9CZU - chains A and B; structure by X-ray diffraction, 1.85 A resolution.

[Chain A (and B)]
Molecule: Mitogen-activated protein kinase kinase kinase kinase 1
Source organism: Homo sapiens
Notes: EC 2.7.11.1; chain B of this document is another copy of the same molecule, construct and numbering; everything in this record applies to it too
Reference sequence: Q92918 (M4K1_HUMAN); residue numbers follow UniProt; this construct covers 1-307
Amino-acid sequence (309 residues; row label = number of the first residue in the row; numbers below 1 keep their minus sign (Gly-1 is residue -1)):
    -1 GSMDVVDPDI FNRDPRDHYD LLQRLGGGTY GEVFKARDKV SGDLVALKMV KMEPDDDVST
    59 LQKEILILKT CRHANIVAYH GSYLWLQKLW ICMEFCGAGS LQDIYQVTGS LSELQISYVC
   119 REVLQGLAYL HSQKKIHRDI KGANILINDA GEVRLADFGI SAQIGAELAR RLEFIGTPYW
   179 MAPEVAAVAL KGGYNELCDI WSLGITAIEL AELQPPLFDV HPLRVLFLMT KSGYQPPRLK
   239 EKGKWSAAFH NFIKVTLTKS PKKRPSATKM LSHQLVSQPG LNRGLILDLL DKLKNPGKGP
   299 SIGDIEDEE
Disordered / not traced: -1 to 4, 294-307 (chain B: -1 to 4, 51-55, 169-171, 294-307)
Differences from the reference sequence: expression tag (-1 to 0); engineered mutation Glu165 (Thr in Q92918), Glu171 (Ser in Q92918)
Small-molecule neighbours: A1A1D (6-methoxy-4-[(methylamino)methyl]-2-(6-{4-[(2S)-4,4,4-trifluorobutan-2-yl]-4H-1,2,4-triazol-3-yl}pyridin-2-yl)-2,3-dihydro-1H-isoindol-1-one): Leu23, Gly24, Gly25, Gly26, Val31, Ala44, Lys46, Val75, Met91, Glu92, Phe93, Cys94, Gly95, Ala96, Gly97, Asp101, Ala141, Asn142, Leu144, Ala154, Asp155
Curated features (UniProtKB/Swiss-Prot):
  - active site: Asp137 (Proton acceptor)
  - binding site (ATP): Leu23 to Val31, Lys46
  - modified residue: Thr175 (Phosphothreonine)

[How chain A and chain B interact]
Pairs across the interface (94):
  Arg136(A) - Gly174(B)
  Arg136(A) - Val183(B)
  Ile138(A) - Trp178(B)
  Lys139(A) - Thr175(B)
  Lys139(A) - Trp178(B)
  Ile158(A) - Ile173(B)
  Ile158(A) - Gly174(B)
  Gln161(A) - Ile173(B)
  Ile162(A) - Ile173(B)  hydrophobic
  Glu165(A) - Glu165(B)
  Glu165(A) - Arg168(B)  salt bridge
  Arg169(A) - Glu165(B)  salt bridge
  Ile173(A) - Leu224(B)  hydrophobic
  Thr175(A) - Lys139(B)
  Pro176(A) - Pro220(B)
  Pro176(A) - Val223(B)  hydrophobic
  Pro176(A) - Leu224(B)  hydrophobic
  Tyr177(A) - Ile203(B)
  Tyr177(A) - Pro213(B)  hydrophobic
  Tyr177(A) - Leu215(B)
  Tyr177(A) - Phe216(B)
  Tyr177(A) - Val218(B)  hydrogen bond (side chain-backbone)
  Tyr177(A) - Pro220(B)
  Tyr177(A) - Val223(B)  hydrophobic
  Trp178(A) - Ile138(B)
  Trp178(A) - Lys139(B)
  Trp178(A) - Trp199(B)
  Trp178(A) - Ser200(B)  hydrogen bond (backbone-side chain)
  Trp178(A) - Ile203(B)
  Trp178(A) - Thr204(B)
  Trp178(A) - Glu207(B)  hydrogen bond
  Trp178(A) - Pro213(B)  hydrophobic
  Met179(A) - Trp199(B)  hydrogen bond (backbone-side chain)
  Met179(A) - Met227(B)
  Ala180(A) - Trp199(B)
  Pro181(A) - Trp199(B)
  Pro181(A) - Met227(B)
  Glu182(A) - Gly191(B)
  Glu182(A) - Tyr192(B)
  Glu182(A) - Cys196(B)
  Glu182(A) - Pro259(B)
  Glu182(A) - Arg262(B)  salt bridge
  Val183(A) - Arg136(B)
  Val183(A) - Tyr192(B)  hydrophobic
  Val183(A) - Cys196(B)  hydrophobic
  Ala184(A) - Leu224(B)  hydrophobic
  Ala184(A) - Met227(B)  hydrophobic
  Ala184(A) - Thr228(B)
  Ala185(A) - Thr228(B)
  Val186(A) - Gly191(B)
  Val186(A) - Tyr192(B)  hydrophobic
  Leu188(A) - Leu224(B)
  Leu188(A) - Phe225(B)  hydrophobic
  Leu188(A) - Thr228(B)
  Gly190(A) - Val186(B)
  Gly191(A) - Val186(B)
  Tyr192(A) - Glu182(B)
  Tyr192(A) - Val183(B)  hydrophobic
  Tyr192(A) - Val186(B)  hydrophobic
  Cys196(A) - Ala180(B)  hydrophobic
  Cys196(A) - Glu182(B)
  Cys196(A) - Val183(B)  hydrophobic
  Trp199(A) - Trp178(B)
  Trp199(A) - Met179(B)  hydrogen bond (side chain-backbone)
  Trp199(A) - Ala180(B)
  Trp199(A) - Pro181(B)
  Ser200(A) - Trp178(B)  hydrogen bond (side chain-backbone)
  Ile203(A) - Tyr177(B)
  Ile203(A) - Trp178(B)
  Thr204(A) - Trp178(B)
  Glu207(A) - Trp178(B)  hydrogen bond
  Pro213(A) - Tyr177(B)  hydrophobic
  Pro213(A) - Trp178(B)  hydrophobic
  Leu215(A) - Tyr177(B)
  Phe216(A) - Tyr177(B)  hydrophobic
  Val218(A) - Tyr177(B)  hydrogen bond (backbone-side chain)
  Pro220(A) - Pro176(B)
  Pro220(A) - Tyr177(B)
  Val223(A) - Pro176(B)  hydrophobic
  Val223(A) - Tyr177(B)  hydrophobic
  Leu224(A) - Phe172(B)  hydrophobic
  Leu224(A) - Pro176(B)  hydrophobic
  Leu224(A) - Met179(B)  hydrophobic
  Leu224(A) - Ala184(B)  hydrophobic
  Leu224(A) - Leu188(B)
  Phe225(A) - Leu188(B)  hydrophobic
  Met227(A) - Met179(B)
  Thr228(A) - Ala184(B)
  Thr228(A) - Ala185(B)
  Thr228(A) - Leu188(B)
  Thr228(A) - Lys189(B)
  Lys257(A) - Pro181(B)
  Pro259(A) - Glu182(B)
  Arg262(A) - Glu182(B)  salt bridge
Also at the interface, not in a pair above, chain A (53 interface residues in all): Asp137, Gly140, Leu170, Phe172, Lys189, Leu195, Pro214, His219, Leu221
Also at the interface, not in a pair above, chain B (50 interface residues in all): Gly140, Ile158, Gln161, Pro214, His219, Leu221, Tyr232, Lys257

[Overview]
The interface between chain A and chain B involves 53 residues on one side and 50 on the other, with 8
hydrogen bonds and 4 salt bridges. Polar contacts include Glu165(A)-Arg168(B), Arg169(A)-Glu165(B) and
Glu182(A)-Arg262(B). Chain A binds compound A1A1D.
Both chains are Mitogen-activated protein kinase kinase kinase kinase 1 (Homo sapiens). Entry 9CZU (HPK1
kinase domain T165E,S171E phosphomimetic mutant in complex with compound 9) was determined by X-ray
diffraction together with 9CZT, 9CZW, 9CZX and 9D00 from the same study.
